PDB entry 1YG6 | X-ray diffraction, 1.90 A resolution | chains G and N of the 14 polymer chains in the assembly

# Chain G (and N)
Protein: ATP-dependent Clp protease proteolytic subunit
Organism: Escherichia coli
Notes: EC 3.4.21.92; chain N of this document is another copy of the same molecule, construct and numbering; everything in this record applies to it too
Reference sequence: P0A6G7 (CLPP_ECOLI); residues 1-193 here correspond to UniProt positions 15-207 (UniProt number = residue number + 14)
Amino-acid sequence (193 residues; each row starts with the number of its first residue):
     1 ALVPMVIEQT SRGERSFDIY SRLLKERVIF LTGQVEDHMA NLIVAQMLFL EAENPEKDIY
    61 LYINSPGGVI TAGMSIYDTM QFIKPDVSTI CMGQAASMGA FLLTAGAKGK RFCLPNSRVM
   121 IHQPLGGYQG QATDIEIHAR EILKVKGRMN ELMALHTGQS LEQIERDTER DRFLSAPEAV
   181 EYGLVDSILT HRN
Not modelled in the structure: 1 (chain N: 1-16)
UniProt features mapped onto this chain:
  - active site: Ser-97 (Nucleophile), His-122, Asp-171
What the authors report for this chain:
  - self-association interface (contacts with another copy of this molecule); pairs are residue here / residue on that copy: Arg-15/Glu-8 (backbone contact), Asn-41, Leu-42, Phe-49
  - catalytic residues: Ser-97, His-122 (citing earlier work)
  - catalytic residues: Asp-171
  - mutagenesis - D171A: abolished catalytic activity on Suc-LY-AMC
  - mutagenesis - V6A: unchanged catalytic activity on Suc-LY-AMC
  - mutagenesis - P4A, V6A/D171A, V6A, I7A, D18A, I19A, Y20A: abolished binding to ClpA
  - mutagenesis - P4A: decreased expression
  - mutagenesis - A1F, Q9A, S11A, S16A: unchanged binding to ClpA
  - mutagenesis - L2A (400- to 10 000-fold), V3A (400- to 10 000-fold), M5A (400- to 10 000-fold), E8A (400- to 10 000-fold), T10A (400- to 10 000-fold), R12A (400- to 10 000-fold), G13A (400- to 10 000-fold), R15A (400- to 10 000-fold), F112A: decreased binding to ClpA
  - mutagenesis - P4A, V6A, I7A, D18A, I19A, Y20A: abolished catalytic activity on alpha-casein
  - mutagenesis - F112A: unchanged catalytic activity (peptidase activity)

# Interface between chain G and chain N
Residue-residue contacts - 40 pairs, chain G then chain N:
  Gln-123(G) / Gln-131(N)
  Gln-123(G) / Ala-132(N)
  Gln-123(G) / Thr-133(N)  hydrogen bond
  Pro-124(G) / Gln-131(N)
  Pro-124(G) / Ala-132(N)  hydrogen bond (backbone-backbone)
  Leu-125(G) / Gly-130(N)
  Leu-125(G) / Gln-131(N)
  Gly-126(G) / Gln-129(N)
  Gly-126(G) / Gly-130(N)  hydrogen bond (backbone-backbone)
  Gly-126(G) / Ile-135(N)
  Gly-127(G) / Tyr-128(N)
  Tyr-128(G) / Gly-127(N)
  Tyr-128(G) / Tyr-128(N)  hydrogen bond (backbone-backbone)
  Gln-129(G) / Gly-126(N)
  Gln-129(G) / Gly-127(N)
  Gly-130(G) / Leu-125(N)
  Gly-130(G) / Gly-126(N)  hydrogen bond (backbone-backbone)
  Gln-131(G) / Gln-123(N)
  Gln-131(G) / Pro-124(N)
  Gln-131(G) / Leu-125(N)
  Gln-131(G) / Glu-169(N)  hydrogen bond (side chain-backbone)
  Ala-132(G) / Gln-123(N)
  Ala-132(G) / Pro-124(N)  hydrogen bond (backbone-backbone)
  Ala-132(G) / Lys-146(N)
  Thr-133(G) / Gln-123(N)  hydrogen bond
  Thr-133(G) / Lys-146(N)  hydrogen bond
  Thr-133(G) / Glu-169(N)  hydrogen bond
  Ile-135(G) / Gly-126(N)
  Ile-135(G) / Ala-139(N)  hydrophobic
  Ile-135(G) / Ile-142(N)  hydrophobic
  Glu-136(G) / Leu-143(N)
  His-138(G) / Tyr-128(N)
  Ala-139(G) / Tyr-128(N)
  Ala-139(G) / Ile-135(N)  hydrophobic
  Ala-139(G) / Ala-139(N)  hydrophobic
  Ile-142(G) / Ile-135(N)  hydrophobic
  Leu-143(G) / Glu-136(N)
  Lys-146(G) / Thr-133(N)  hydrogen bond
  Glu-169(G) / Gln-131(N)  hydrogen bond (backbone-side chain)
  Glu-169(G) / Thr-133(N)  hydrogen bond
Interface residues without a listed pair, chain G (20 interface residues in all): Arg-170
Interface residues without a listed pair, chain N (19 interface residues in all): Arg-170

# In short
Chain G and chain N form an interface of 20 and 19 residues respectively; the contacts include 13 hydrogen
bonds. Among the polar pairs are Gln-123(G)/Thr-133(N), Gln-131(G)/Glu-169(N) and Thr-133(G)/Lys-146(N). From
the paper: catalytic residues Ser-97(G), His-122(G) and Asp-171(G); L2A, V3A and M5A of chain G, among others,
reduce binding to ClpA; 21 substitutions were tested in all.
Chain G and chain N are both ATP-dependent Clp protease proteolytic subunit (Escherichia coli); the structure,
ClpP, was determined by X-ray diffraction (same publication as 1YG8).
